Entry 6G84 (X-ray diffraction, 2.47 A resolution); this record covers chains A and D of the 4 polymer chains in the assembly.

== Chain A ==
Molecule: Tyrosine-protein phosphatase CDC14
Source organism: Saccharomyces cerevisiae (strain ATCC 204508 / S288c)
Notes: EC 3.1.3.48
Reference sequence: Q00684 (CDC14_YEAST); numbering as in UniProt (aligned over 1-374)
Chain sequence (374 residues; row label = number of the first residue in the row):
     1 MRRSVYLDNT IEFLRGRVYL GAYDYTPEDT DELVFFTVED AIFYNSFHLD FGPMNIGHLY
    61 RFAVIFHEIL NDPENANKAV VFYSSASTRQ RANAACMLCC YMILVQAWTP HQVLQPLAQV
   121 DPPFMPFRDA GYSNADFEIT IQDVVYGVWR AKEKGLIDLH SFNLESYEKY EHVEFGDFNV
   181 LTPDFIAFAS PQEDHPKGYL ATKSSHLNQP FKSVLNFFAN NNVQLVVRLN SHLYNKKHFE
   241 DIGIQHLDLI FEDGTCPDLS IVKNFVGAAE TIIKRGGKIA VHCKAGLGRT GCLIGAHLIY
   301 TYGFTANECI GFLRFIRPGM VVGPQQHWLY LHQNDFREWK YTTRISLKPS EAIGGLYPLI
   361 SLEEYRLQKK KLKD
Disordered / not traced: 1-4, 195-205, 372-374
Swiss-Prot annotation at these positions:
  - active site: C283 (Phosphocysteine intermediate)
  - mutagenesis: D253 (D253A: Inactivates catalytic activity and leads to substrate retention), A280 (A280V: Leads to temperature sensitivity), C283 (C283S: Inactivates catalytic activity and leads to substrate retention)
Metal / ion sites: Ca2+ near N9 (its only coordinating residue here)
What the authors report for this chain:
  - mutagenesis - Q106L, W108R: unchanged catalytic activity on p-NPP
  - mutagenesis - W108A: decreased binding to Net11-600
  - mutagenesis - P116L: decreased binding to Net1
  - mutagenesis - V120G/D121E/P122T/P123S: abolished growth
  - mutagenesis - V120G/D121E/P122T/P123S: decreased catalytic activity
  - post-translational modification sites: T109 (citing earlier work)

== Chain D ==
Molecule: CBK1
Chain sequence (16 residues; row label = number of the first residue in the row):
    82 FTDVPALNYP ATPPPH
Disordered / not traced: 82-84, 92-97

== Chain A / chain D interface ==
Pairs across the interface (16; chain A residue first):
  L14(A) - L88(D)  hydrophobic
  L14(A) - P91(D)
  H67(A) - P86(D)
  L70(A) - P86(D)  hydrophobic
  L70(A) - L88(D)  hydrophobic
  N71(A) - P86(D)
  M102(A) - L88(D)
  V105(A) - V85(D)  hydrophobic
  Q106(A) - V85(D)
  Q106(A) - P86(D)  hydrogen bond (side chain-backbone)
  Q106(A) - L88(D)  hydrogen bond (side chain-backbone)
  Q106(A) - N89(D)
  W108(A) - L88(D)  hydrogen bond (side chain-backbone)
  W108(A) - N89(D)
  W108(A) - Y90(D)
  Q112(A) - Y90(D)
Other interface residues (no listed pair), chain A (13 interface residues in all): R17, V18, F66, Y101
Other interface residues (no listed pair), chain D (7 interface residues in all): A87
From the paper, about this interface:
  - hot spots on chain A (mutagenesis) - Q106L, W108R: decreased binding to CBK1

== Summary ==
13 residues of chain A and 7 residues of chain D are in contact; the contacts include 3 hydrogen bonds. Polar
pairs include Q106(A)-P86(D), Q106(A)-L88(D) and W108(A)-L88(D). The paper reports that Q106L and W108R of
chain A reduce binding to CBK1; a modification site at T109(A); 5 substitutions were tested in all.
Chain A is Tyrosine-protein phosphatase CDC14 (Saccharomyces cerevisiae (strain ATCC 204508 / S288c)) and
chain D is CBK1; the structure, Structure of Cdc14 bound to CBK1 PxL motif, was determined by X-ray
diffraction, deposited together with 6G85 and 6G86.
